Entry 8ST0 (electron microscopy, 2.40 A resolution); this record covers chains B and I of the 11 polymer chains in the assembly.

[Chain B]
Protein: Neuronal acetylcholine receptor subunit beta-2
From: Homo sapiens
UniProtKB: P17787 (ACHB2_HUMAN); residues 1-477 here correspond to UniProt positions 26-502 (UniProt number = residue number + 25)
Chain sequence (487 residues; numbered 1 to 487; the number before each row is that of its first residue):
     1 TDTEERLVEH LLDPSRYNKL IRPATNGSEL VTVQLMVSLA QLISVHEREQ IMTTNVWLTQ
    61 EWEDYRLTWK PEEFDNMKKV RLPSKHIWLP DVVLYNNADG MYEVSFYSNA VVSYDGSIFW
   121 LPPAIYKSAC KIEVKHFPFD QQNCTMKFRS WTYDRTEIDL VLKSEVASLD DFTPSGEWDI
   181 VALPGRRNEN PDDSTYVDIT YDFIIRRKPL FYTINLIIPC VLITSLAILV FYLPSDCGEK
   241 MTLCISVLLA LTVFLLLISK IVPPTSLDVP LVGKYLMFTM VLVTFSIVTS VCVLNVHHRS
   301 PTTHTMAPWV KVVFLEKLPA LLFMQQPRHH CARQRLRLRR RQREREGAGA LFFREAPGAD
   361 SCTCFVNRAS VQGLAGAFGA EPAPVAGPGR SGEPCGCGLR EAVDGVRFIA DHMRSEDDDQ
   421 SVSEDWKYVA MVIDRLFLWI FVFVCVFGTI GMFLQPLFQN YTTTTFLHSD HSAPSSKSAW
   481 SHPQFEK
Not modelled in the structure: 331-395, 450-487
Construct notes: linker (478-479); expression tag (480-487)
Disulfides: Cys130-Cys144
Covalently attached groups: glycan linked to Asn143
Ligand contacts: acetylcholine (ACH): Trp57, Val111, Phe119, Leu121

[Chain I]
Protein: IgG1 Heavy Chain
From: Mus musculus
Chain sequence (462 residues; row label = number of the first residue in the row; numbers below 1 keep their minus sign (Met-17 is residue -17)):
   -17 MEWTWVFLFL LSVTAGVHSQ VQLQQSGAEV MKPGASVKIS CKGTGYTFSS YWIEWVKQRP
    43 GHGLERIGEI LPGSGSTNYN EKFRGKATFT ADKSSKTAYM QLSSLTSEDS AVYYCARYLP
   103 YYYAMDYWGQ GTSVTVSSAK TTPPSVYPLA PGSAAQTNSM VTLGCLVKGY FPEPVTVTWN
   163 SGSLSSGVHT FPAVLQSDLY TLSSSVTVPS STWPSETVTC NVAHPASSTK VDKKIVPRDC
   223 GCKPCICTVP EVSSVFIFPP KPKDVLTITL TPKVTCVVVD ISKDDPEVQF SWFVDDVEVH
   283 TAQTQPREEQ FNSTFRSVSE LPIMHQDWLN GKEFKCRVNS AAFPAPIEKT ISKTKGRPKA
   343 PQVYTIPPPK EQMAKDKVSL TCMITDFFPE DITVEWQWNG QPAENYKNTQ PIMDTDGSYF
   403 VYSKLNVQKS NWEAGNTFTC SVLHEGLHNH HTEKSLSHSP GK
Not modelled in the structure: -17 to 2, 221-444
Disulfides: Cys23-Cys97, Cys147-Cys202

[Interface between chain B and chain I]
Residue-residue contacts (29):
  Gln141(B) - Tyr103(I)  hydrogen bond
  Ser164(B) - Thr29(I)  hydrogen bond
  Glu165(B) - Tyr33(I)  hydrogen bond
  Glu165(B) - Tyr105(I)
  Val166(B) - Thr29(I)
  Val166(B) - Ser32(I)
  Val166(B) - Tyr33(I)  hydrophobic
  Val166(B) - Leu101(I)  hydrophobic
  Val166(B) - Tyr105(I)
  Ala167(B) - Ser32(I)  hydrogen bond (backbone-side chain)
  Ser168(B) - Ser32(I)
  Leu169(B) - Ser31(I)  hydrogen bond (backbone-side chain)
  Leu169(B) - Ser32(I)  hydrogen bond (backbone-side chain)
  Leu169(B) - Leu53(I)  hydrophobic
  Leu169(B) - Gly55(I)
  Leu169(B) - Lys75(I)  hydrogen bond (backbone-side chain)
  Asp170(B) - Ser31(I)  hydrogen bond
  Asp170(B) - Lys75(I)  hydrogen bond (backbone-side chain)
  Phe172(B) - Lys75(I)
  Asp179(B) - Ser58(I)  hydrogen bond
  Ile180(B) - Trp34(I)
  Ile180(B) - Leu53(I)
  Val181(B) - Trp34(I)  hydrogen bond (backbone-side chain)
  Val181(B) - Pro102(I)
  Val181(B) - Tyr103(I)  hydrophobic
  Ala182(B) - Leu101(I)  hydrophobic
  Ala182(B) - Pro102(I)
  Pro184(B) - Tyr104(I)
  Asp202(B) - Tyr104(I)  hydrogen bond
Interface residues without a listed pair, chain B (18 interface residues in all): Asp171, Ile204, Arg206
Interface residues without a listed pair, chain I (16 interface residues in all): Ser56, Asn60

[Summary]
18 residues of chain B and 16 residues of chain I are in contact, with 12 hydrogen bonds. Polar pairs include
Gln141(B)-Tyr103(I), Ser164(B)-Thr29(I) and Glu165(B)-Tyr33(I). Bound to chain B: acetylcholine.
Chain B is Neuronal acetylcholine receptor subunit beta-2 (Homo sapiens) and chain I is IgG1 Heavy Chain (Mus
musculus); the structure, The 2alpha3beta stoichiometry of full-length human alpha4beta2 nicotinic
acetylcholine receptor in complex with acetylcholine, was determined by electron microscopy together with
8SSZ, 8ST1, 8ST2 and 8ST3 from the same study.
